6UK0 - chains A and P of the 4 polymer chains in the assembly; structure by X-ray diffraction, 2.76 A resolution.

[Chain A]
Molecule: p66 Reverse transcriptase/RNaseH
Source organism: Human immunodeficiency virus type 1 group M subtype B (isolate HXB2)
Notes: EC 2.7.7.49, 2.7.7.7, 3.1.26.13
UniProt: P04585 (POL_HV1H2); residues 1-560 here correspond to UniProt positions 588-1147 (UniProt number = residue number + 587)
Sequence (572 residues; each row starts with the number of its first residue; numbers below 1 keep their minus sign (Met-11 is residue -11)):
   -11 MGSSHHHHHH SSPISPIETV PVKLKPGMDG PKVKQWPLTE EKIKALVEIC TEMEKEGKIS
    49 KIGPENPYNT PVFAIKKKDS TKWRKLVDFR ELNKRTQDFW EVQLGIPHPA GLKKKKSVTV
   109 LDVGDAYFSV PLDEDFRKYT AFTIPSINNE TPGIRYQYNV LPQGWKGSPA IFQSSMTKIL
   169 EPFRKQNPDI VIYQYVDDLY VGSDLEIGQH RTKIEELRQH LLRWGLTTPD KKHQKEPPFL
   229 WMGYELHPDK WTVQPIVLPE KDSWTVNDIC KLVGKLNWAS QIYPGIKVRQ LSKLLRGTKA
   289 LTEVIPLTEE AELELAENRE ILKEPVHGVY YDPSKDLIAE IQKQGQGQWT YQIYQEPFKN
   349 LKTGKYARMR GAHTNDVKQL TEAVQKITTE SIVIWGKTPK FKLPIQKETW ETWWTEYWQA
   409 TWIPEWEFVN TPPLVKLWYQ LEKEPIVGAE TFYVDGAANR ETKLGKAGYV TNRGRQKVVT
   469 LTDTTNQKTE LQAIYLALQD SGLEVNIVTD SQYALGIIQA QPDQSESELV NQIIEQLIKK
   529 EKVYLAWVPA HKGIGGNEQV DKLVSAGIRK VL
Unresolved in the structure: -11 to 2, 24-28, 64-70, 136-141, 287-290, 557-560
Construct notes: initiating methionine (-11); expression tag (-10 to 0); engineered mutation Val184 (Met771 in P04585), Cys258 (Gln845 in P04585), Ser280 (Cys867 in P04585)
Ion coordination: Mg2+: Asp443, Asp498
Swiss-Prot annotation at these positions:
  - region: Phe227 to His235 (RT 'primer grip')
  - motif: Trp398 to Trp414 (Tryptophan repeat motif)
  - binding site (Mg(2+)): Asp110, Asp185, Asp186, Asp443, Glu478, Asp498, Asp549
  - site: Trp401 (Essential for RT p66/p51 heterodimerization), Trp414 (Essential for RT p66/p51 heterodimerization), Phe440, Tyr441 (Cleavage), Leu560 (Cleavage)
Reported in the primary citation:
  - binding site for Primer DNA (chain P): Val184

[Chain P]
Molecule: Primer DNA
Sequence (21 nucleotides; each row starts with the number of its first residue):
   802 ACAGTCCCTG TTCGGGCGCC C
Unresolved in the structure: 802-804
Modified positions: DOC (2',3'-dideoxycytidine-5'-monophosphate) at position 822

[How chain A and chain P interact]
Residue-residue contacts (33):
  Tyr183(A) - DC821(P)  hydrogen bond to the base
  Tyr183(A) - DOC_822(P)  sugar contact
  Val184(A) - DOC_822(P)  sugar contact
  Asp185(A) - DOC_822(P)  sugar contact
  Asp186(A) - DOC_822(P)  sugar contact
  Met230(A) - DC821(P)  phosphate contact
  Met230(A) - DOC_822(P)  sugar contact
  Gly231(A) - DC821(P)  phosphate contact
  Asn255(A) - DG817(P)  hydrogen bond to the phosphate
  Asn255(A) - DC818(P)  hydrogen bond to the phosphate
  Cys258(A) - DC818(P)  sugar contact
  Lys259(A) - DC818(P)  phosphate contact
  Lys259(A) - DG819(P)  phosphate contact
  Gly262(A) - DG819(P)  sugar contact
  Lys263(A) - DG819(P)  sugar contact
  Lys263(A) - DC820(P)  salt bridge to the phosphate
  Trp266(A) - DC820(P)  sugar contact
  Gly359(A) - DG811(P)  phosphate contact
  Ala360(A) - DT810(P)  phosphate contact
  Ala360(A) - DG811(P)  hydrogen bond to the phosphate
  His361(A) - DT810(P)  salt bridge to the phosphate
  Arg448(A) - DT806(P)  hydrogen bond to the base
  Arg448(A) - DC807(P)  sugar contact
  Lys451(A) - DC807(P)  phosphate contact
  Lys451(A) - DC808(P)  salt bridge to the phosphate
  Thr473(A) - DC808(P)  phosphate contact
  Thr473(A) - DC809(P)  hydrogen bond to the phosphate
  Gln475(A) - DC808(P)  hydrogen bond to the sugar
  Gln475(A) - DC809(P)  sugar contact
  Lys476(A) - DC809(P)  phosphate contact
  Tyr501(A) - DC809(P)  hydrogen bond to the phosphate
  Tyr501(A) - DT810(P)  hydrogen bond to the phosphate
  Ile505(A) - DT810(P)  phosphate contact
Other interface residues (no listed pair), chain A (23 interface residues in all): Arg358
Other interface residues (no listed pair), chain P (13 interface residues in all): DT812

[Summary]
Chain A and chain P form an interface of 23 and 13 residues respectively; the contacts include 9 hydrogen
bonds and 3 salt bridges. Polar pairs include Tyr183(A)-DC821(P), Arg448(A)-DT806(P) and Gln475(A)-DC808(P).
Curated annotation (UniProt) lists 7 Mg2+-binding residues on chain A. The paper reports a binding site for
Primer DNA (chain P) at Val184(A).
Chain A is p66 Reverse transcriptase/RNaseH (Human immunodeficiency virus type 1 group M subtype B (isolate
HXB2)) and chain P is Primer DNA; the structure, HIV-1 M184V reverse transcriptase-DNA complex, was determined
by X-ray diffraction (same publication as 6UIR, 6UIS, 6UIT, 6UJX, 6UJY and 6UJZ).
